PDB entry 8X8N | electron microscopy, 2.90 A resolution | chains A and R of the 6 polymer chains in the assembly

== Chain A ==
Molecule: Guanine nucleotide-binding protein G(i) subunit alpha
Source organism: Homo sapiens
Amino-acid sequence (360 residues; numbered 2 to 361; the number before each row is that of its first residue):
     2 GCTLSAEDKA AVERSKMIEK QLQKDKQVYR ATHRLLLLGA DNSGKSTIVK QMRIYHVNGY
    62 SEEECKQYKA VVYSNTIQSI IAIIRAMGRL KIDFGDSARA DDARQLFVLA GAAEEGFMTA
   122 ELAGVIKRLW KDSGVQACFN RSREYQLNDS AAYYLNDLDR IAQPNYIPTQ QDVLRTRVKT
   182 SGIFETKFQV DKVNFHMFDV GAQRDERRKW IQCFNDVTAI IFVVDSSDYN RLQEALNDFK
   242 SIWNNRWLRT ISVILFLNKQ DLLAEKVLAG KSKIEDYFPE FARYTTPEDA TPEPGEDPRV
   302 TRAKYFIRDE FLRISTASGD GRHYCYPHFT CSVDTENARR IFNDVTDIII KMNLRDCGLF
Unresolved in the structure: 2, 56-179

== Chain R ==
Molecule: Somatostatin receptor type 5
Source organism: Homo sapiens
UniProtKB: P35346 (SSR5_HUMAN); residues 1-364 here = UniProt positions 1-364
Amino-acid sequence (364 residues; each row starts with the number of its first residue):
     1 MEPLFPASTP SWNASSPGAA SGGGDNRTLV GPAPSAGARA VLVPVLYLLV CAAGLGGNTL
    61 VIYVVLRFAK MKTVTNIYIL NLAVADVLYM LGLPFLATQN AASFWPFGPV LCRLVMTLDG
   121 VNQFTSVFCL TVMSVDRYLA VVHPLSSARW RRPRVAKLAS AAAWVLSLCM SLPLLVFADV
   181 QEGGTCNASW PEPVGLWGAV FIIYTAVLGF FAPLLVICLC YLLIVVKVRA AGVRVGCVRR
   241 RSERKVTRMV LVLVLVFAGC WLPFFTVNIV NLAVALPQEP ASAGLYFFVV ILSYANSCAN
   301 PVLYGFLSDN FRQSFQKVLC LRKGSGAKDA DATEPRPDRI RQQQEATPPA HRAAANGLMQ
   361 TSKL
Unresolved in the structure: 1-42, 236-239, 317-364
Sequence notes: conflict Leu-253 (Val in P35346)
Cystine bridges: Cys-112/Cys-186

== Interface between chain A and chain R ==
Pairs across the interface (11; chain A residue first):
  Arg-323(A) / Gln-313(R)
  Asp-348(A) / Val-235(R)
  Ile-351(A) / Ala-231(R)  hydrophobic
  Arg-356(A) / Asn-310(R)
  Cys-358(A) / Ala-140(R)  hydrophobic
  Cys-358(A) / Val-141(R)  hydrophobic
  Leu-360(A) / Met-249(R)  hydrophobic
  Phe-361(A) / Arg-241(R)
  Phe-361(A) / Ser-242(R)
  Phe-361(A) / Lys-245(R)
  Phe-361(A) / Val-246(R)  hydrophobic
Other interface residues (no listed pair), chain A (12 interface residues in all): Tyr-327, Asn-344, Asn-354, Asp-357, Gly-359
Other interface residues (no listed pair), chain R (15 interface residues in all): Thr-75, Arg-137, Ser-308, Asp-309

== Summary ==
Chain A and chain R form an interface of 12 and 15 residues respectively.
Chain A is Guanine nucleotide-binding protein G(i) subunit alpha and chain R is Somatostatin receptor type 5,
both from Homo sapiens; the structure, Cryo-EM structure of the octreotide-bound Somatostatin receptor 5-Gi
protein complex, was determined by electron microscopy together with 8X8L from the same study.
